PDB entry 6BR7 | X-ray diffraction, 1.86 A resolution | chains A and B

[Chain A (and B)]
Molecule: BfmR
From: Acinetobacter baumannii
Notes: chain B of this document is another copy of the same molecule, construct and numbering; everything in this record applies to it too
Reference sequence: Q2VSW6 (Q2VSW6_ACIBA); residue numbers follow UniProt; this construct covers 1-130
Chain sequence (133 residues; numbered -2 to 130; the number before each row is that of its first residue; numbers below 1 keep their minus sign (Gly-2 is residue -2)):
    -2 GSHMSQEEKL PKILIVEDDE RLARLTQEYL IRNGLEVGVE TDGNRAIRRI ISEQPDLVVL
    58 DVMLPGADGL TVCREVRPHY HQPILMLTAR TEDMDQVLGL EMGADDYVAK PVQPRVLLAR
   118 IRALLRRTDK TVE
Not modelled in the structure: -2 to 4, 126-130 (chain B: -2 to 3, 129-130)
Construct notes: expression tag (-2 to 0)
Metal / ion sites: Mg2+: Asp15, Asp58, Met60; beryllium trifluoride ion near Asp58 (its only coordinating residue here)

[Interface between chain A and chain B]
Contacting residue pairs (37; chain A residue first):
  Arg74(A) - Arg124(B)
  His78(A) - Arg124(B)  hydrogen bond (backbone-side chain)
  Gln79(A) - Arg124(B)
  Pro80(A) - Arg124(B)
  Asp90(A) - Gln110(B)
  Asp90(A) - Val113(B)
  Gln93(A) - Val113(B)
  Gln93(A) - Arg117(B)  hydrogen bond
  Val94(A) - Arg112(B)
  Leu97(A) - Ala116(B)  hydrophobic
  Leu97(A) - Arg117(B)
  Leu97(A) - Arg123(B)  hydrogen bond (backbone-side chain)
  Glu98(A) - Arg119(B)  salt bridge
  Glu98(A) - Arg123(B)
  Gly100(A) - Arg123(B)
  Ala101(A) - Arg123(B)  hydrogen bond (backbone-side chain)
  Asp102(A) - Arg124(B)  salt bridge
  Asp103(A) - Arg117(B)  salt bridge
  Tyr104(A) - Arg117(B)  hydrogen bond (backbone-side chain)
  Gln110(A) - Asp90(B)  hydrogen bond
  Arg112(A) - Val94(B)
  Val113(A) - Asp90(B)
  Val113(A) - Gln93(B)
  Ala116(A) - Leu97(B)  hydrophobic
  Arg117(A) - Gln93(B)  hydrogen bond
  Arg117(A) - Leu97(B)
  Arg117(A) - Asp103(B)  salt bridge
  Arg117(A) - Tyr104(B)  hydrogen bond (side chain-backbone)
  Arg119(A) - Glu98(B)  salt bridge
  Arg123(A) - Leu97(B)  hydrogen bond (side chain-backbone)
  Arg123(A) - Gly100(B)
  Arg123(A) - Ala101(B)  hydrogen bond (side chain-backbone)
  Arg124(A) - Arg74(B)
  Arg124(A) - His78(B)  hydrogen bond (side chain-backbone)
  Arg124(A) - Gln79(B)  hydrogen bond (side chain-backbone)
  Arg124(A) - Pro80(B)
  Arg124(A) - Asp102(B)  salt bridge
Also at the interface, not in a pair above, chain A (23 interface residues in all): Ala120
Also at the interface, not in a pair above, chain B (24 interface residues in all): Ala120, Thr128

[Overview]
23 residues of chain A and 24 residues of chain B are in contact, with 12 hydrogen bonds and 6 salt bridges.
Polar pairs include Glu98(A)-Arg119(B), Asp102(A)-Arg124(B) and Asp103(A)-Arg117(B). The Mg2+ site is built by
Asp15(A), Asp58(A) and Met60(A).
Both chains are BfmR (Acinetobacter baumannii). Entry 6BR7 (Beryllium fluorinated receiver domain of BfmR from
Acinetobacter baumannii) was determined by X-ray diffraction together with 5HM6 from the same study.
